7C2L - chains A and C of the 9 polymer chains in the assembly; structure by electron microscopy, 3.10 A resolution.

# Chain A (and C)
Molecule: Spike glycoprotein
Organism: Severe acute respiratory syndrome coronavirus 2
Notes: chain C of this document is another copy of the same molecule, construct and numbering; everything in this record applies to it too
Reference sequence: P0DTC2 (SPIKE_SARS2); residue numbers follow UniProt; this construct covers 1-1273
Sequence (1283 residues; numbered 1 to 1283; the number before each row is that of its first residue):
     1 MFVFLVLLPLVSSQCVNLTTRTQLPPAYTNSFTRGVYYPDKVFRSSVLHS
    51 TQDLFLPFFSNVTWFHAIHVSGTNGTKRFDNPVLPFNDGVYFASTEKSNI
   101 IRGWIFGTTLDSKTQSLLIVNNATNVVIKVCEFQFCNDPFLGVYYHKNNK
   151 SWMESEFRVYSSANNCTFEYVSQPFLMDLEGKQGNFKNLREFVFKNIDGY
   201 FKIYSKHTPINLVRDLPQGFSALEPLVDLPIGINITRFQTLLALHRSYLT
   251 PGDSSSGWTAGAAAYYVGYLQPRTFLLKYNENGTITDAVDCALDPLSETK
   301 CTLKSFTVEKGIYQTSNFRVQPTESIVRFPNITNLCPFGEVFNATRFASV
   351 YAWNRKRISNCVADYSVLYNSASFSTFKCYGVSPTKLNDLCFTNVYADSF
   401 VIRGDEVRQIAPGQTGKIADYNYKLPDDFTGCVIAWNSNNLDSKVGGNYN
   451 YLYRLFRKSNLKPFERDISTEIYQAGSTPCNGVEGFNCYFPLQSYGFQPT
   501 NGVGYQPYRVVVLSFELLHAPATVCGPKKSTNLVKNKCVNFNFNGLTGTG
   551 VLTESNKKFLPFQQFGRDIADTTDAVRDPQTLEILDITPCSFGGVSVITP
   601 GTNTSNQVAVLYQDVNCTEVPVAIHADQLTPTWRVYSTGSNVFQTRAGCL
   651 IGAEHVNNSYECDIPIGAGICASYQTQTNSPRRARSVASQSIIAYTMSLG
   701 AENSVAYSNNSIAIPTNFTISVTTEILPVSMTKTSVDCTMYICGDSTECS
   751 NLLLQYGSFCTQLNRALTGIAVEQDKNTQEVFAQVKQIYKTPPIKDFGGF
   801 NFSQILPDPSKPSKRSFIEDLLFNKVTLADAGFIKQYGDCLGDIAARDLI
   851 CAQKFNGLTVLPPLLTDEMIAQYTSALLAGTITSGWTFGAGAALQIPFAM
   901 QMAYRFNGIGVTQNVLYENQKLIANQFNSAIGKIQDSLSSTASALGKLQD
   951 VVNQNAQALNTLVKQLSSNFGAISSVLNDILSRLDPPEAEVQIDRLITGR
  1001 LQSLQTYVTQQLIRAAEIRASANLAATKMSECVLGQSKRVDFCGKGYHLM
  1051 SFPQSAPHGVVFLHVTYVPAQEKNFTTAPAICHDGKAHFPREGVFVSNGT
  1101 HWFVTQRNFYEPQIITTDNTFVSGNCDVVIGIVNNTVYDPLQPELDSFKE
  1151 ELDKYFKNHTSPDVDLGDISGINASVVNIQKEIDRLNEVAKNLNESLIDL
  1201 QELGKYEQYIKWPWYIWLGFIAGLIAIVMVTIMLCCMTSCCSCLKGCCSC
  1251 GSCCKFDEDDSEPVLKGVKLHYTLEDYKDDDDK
Unresolved in the structure: 1-13, 252-255, 444-448, 455-490, 621-639, 676-689, 829-852, 1147-1283 (chain C: 1-13, 252-255, 442-448, 472-486, 621-640, 676-689, 829-852, 1147-1283)
Cystine bridges: C15-C136, C131-C166, C291-C301, C336-C361, C379-C432, C391-C525, C538-C590, C617-C649, C662-C671, C738-C760, C743-C749, C1032-C1043, C1082-C1126
Covalently attached groups: N-acetylglucosamine (NAG) linked to N17, N61, N122, N149, N165, N234, N282, N331, N343, N603, N616, N657, N709, N717, N801, N1074, N1098, N1134
Sequence notes: engineered mutation P986 (Lys in P0DTC2), P987 (Val in P0DTC2); expression tag (1274-1283)
UniProt features mapped onto this chain:
  - region: N280 to C301 (Putative superantigen), R403 to D405 (Integrin-binding motif), N448 to F456 (Immunodominant HLA epitope recognized by the CD8+), P681 to A684 (Putative superantigen), S816 to Y837 (Fusion peptide 1), K835 to F855 (Fusion peptide 2), D1163 to E1202 (Heptad repeat 2)
  - motif: M1237 to C1241 (Binding to host endocytosis trafficking protein SNX27), D1257 to E1262 (Diacidic ER export motif (host COPII)), S1261 to G1267 (Binding to host plasma membrane localising/FERM domain proteins), K1269 to T1273 (KxHxx, ER retrieval signal (COPI))
  - site (Cleavage): R685, S686, R815, S816
  - lipidation (S-palmitoyl cysteine): C1235, C1236, C1240, C1241, C1243, C1247, C1248, C1250, C1253, C1254
  - glycosylation: N17 (N-linked (GlcNAc...) (complex) asparagine), N61 (N-linked (GlcNAc...) (hybrid) asparagine), N74 (N-linked (GlcNAc...) (complex) asparagine), N122 (N-linked (GlcNAc...) (hybrid) asparagine), N149 (N-linked (GlcNAc...) (complex) asparagine), N165 (N-linked (GlcNAc...) (complex) asparagine), N234 (N-linked (GlcNAc...) (high mannose) asparagine), N282 (N-linked (GlcNAc...) (complex) asparagine), T323 (O-linked (GalNAc) threonine), S325 (O-linked (HexNAc...) serine), N331 (N-linked (GlcNAc...) (complex) asparagine), N343 (N-linked (GlcNAc...) (complex) asparagine), N603 (N-linked (GlcNAc...) (hybrid) asparagine), N616 (N-linked (GlcNAc...) (complex) asparagine), N657 (N-linked (GlcNAc...) (complex) asparagine), T676 (O-linked (GlcNAc...) threonine), T678 (O-linked (GlcNAc...) threonine), N709 (N-linked (GlcNAc...) (high mannose) asparagine), N717 (N-linked (GlcNAc...) (hybrid) asparagine), N801 (N-linked (GlcNAc...) (hybrid) asparagine) and 6 more in UniProt
  - natural variant: L5 (L5F: In strain: Iota/B.1.526), S13 (S13I: In strain: Epsilon/B.1.427/B.1.429), L18 (L18F: In strain: Beta/B.1.351, Gamma/P.1 and 1 more), T19 (T19I: In strain: Omicron/BQ.1.1, Omicron/XBB.1.5 and 1 more; T19R: In strain: Delta/B.1.617.2, Omicron/BA.2 and 4 more), T20 (T20N: In strain: Gamma/P.1), L24 to A27 (sequence variant, change not given here; In strain: Omicron/BA.2, Omicron/BA.2.12.1 and 6 more), P26 (P26S: In strain: Gamma/P.1), Q52 (Q52H: In strain: Omicron/EG.5.1), A67 (A67V: In strain: Eta/B.1.525, Omicron/BA.1), H69 to V70 (deletion: In strain: Alpha/B.1.1.7, Eta/B.1.525 and 5 more), G75 (G75V: In strain: Lambda/C.37), T76 (T76I: In strain: Lambda/C.37), 83 further natural variant entries in UniProt
  - mutagenesis: H69 to V70 (Increased incorporation of cleaved spike into virions), N121 (N121Q: Partial loss of biliverdin affinity), R190 (R190K: Partial loss of biliverdin affinity), N234 (N234Q: Increased resistance to neutralizing antibodies), N331 (N331Q: Reduced viral infectivity), N343 (N343Q: Reduced viral infectivity), L452 (L452R: Increased resistance to neutralizing antibodies. Decreases HLA binding to NF9 epitope. Increased binding affinity to human ACE2), Y453 (Y453F: Decreased HLA binding to NF9 epitope. Increased binding affinity to human ACE2), A475 (A475V: Increased resistance to neutralizing antibodies), V483 (V483A: Increased resistance to neutralizing antibodies), E484 (E484D: Increased replication in human TMEM106B overexpressing cells), F490 (F490L: Increased resistance to neutralizing antibodies and human covalescent sera neutralization), 16 further mutagenesis entries in UniProt
Reported in the primary citation:
  - post-translational modification sites: N17, N61, N149
  - contacts within the chain: R246-W258
  - conformationally variable residues (order/disorder transition): Q14 to P26, A67 to F79, L141 to E156, M177 to F186, R246 to A260

# Interface between chain A and chain C
Contacting residue pairs (131; chain A residue first):
  Y38(A) - L560(C)
  Y38(A) - F562(C)  hydrophobic
  K41(A) - F562(C)
  K41(A) - Q563(C)
  K41(A) - Q564(C)  hydrogen bond (backbone-backbone)
  V42(A) - Q563(C)
  V42(A) - F565(C)
  F43(A) - K557(C)
  F43(A) - K558(C)
  F43(A) - F559(C)  hydrophobic
  F43(A) - Q563(C)
  F43(A) - F565(C)  hydrogen bond (backbone-backbone)
  F43(A) - G566(C)
  F43(A) - R567(C)
  R44(A) - R567(C)
  Y200(A) - N394(C)  hydrogen bond
  Y200(A) - E516(C)
  E224(A) - F562(C)
  P225(A) - F562(C)
  P230(A) - R357(C)  hydrogen bond (backbone-side chain)
  I231(A) - R357(C)
  N282(A) - K558(C)
  T284(A) - L560(C)
  D737(A) - N317(C)
  M740(A) - R319(C)  hydrogen bond
  M740(A) - F592(C)  hydrophobic
  D745(A) - R319(C)  salt bridge
  Q755(A) - S968(C)
  Q755(A) - N969(C)
  Q755(A) - F970(C)  hydrogen bond (backbone-backbone)
  Q755(A) - G971(C)
  Y756(A) - Q965(C)
  Y756(A) - F970(C)
  G757(A) - Q965(C)
  G757(A) - S968(C)
  S758(A) - T961(C)
  S758(A) - Q965(C)  hydrogen bond (backbone-side chain)
  F759(A) - Q965(C)
  F759(A) - S1003(C)
  Q762(A) - T961(C)
  Q762(A) - T1006(C)
  R765(A) - Q957(C)
  K786(A) - K1045(C)
  Q787(A) - A701(C)
  Q787(A) - N703(C)  hydrogen bond
  I788(A) - L699(C)  hydrophobic
  I788(A) - A701(C)  hydrogen bond (backbone-backbone)
  I788(A) - E702(C)
  I788(A) - N703(C)  hydrogen bond (backbone-backbone)
  Y789(A) - N703(C)
  Y789(A) - V705(C)  hydrophobic
  K790(A) - E702(C)  salt bridge
  K790(A) - N703(C)  hydrogen bond (backbone-backbone)
  K790(A) - S704(C)  hydrogen bond
  P792(A) - Y707(C)  hydrophobic
  D796(A) - Y707(C)
  F797(A) - Y707(C)
  K854(A) - F592(C)
  K854(A) - D614(C)
  P862(A) - R646(C)
  P862(A) - A647(C)  hydrophobic
  P863(A) - A668(C)  hydrogen bond (backbone-backbone)
  L864(A) - P665(C)  hydrophobic
  L864(A) - A668(C)
  L864(A) - G669(C)  hydrogen bond (backbone-backbone)
  L864(A) - M697(C)
  L865(A) - M697(C)  hydrophobic
  T866(A) - A668(C)
  M869(A) - G669(C)
  M869(A) - T696(C)
  M869(A) - M697(C)  hydrophobic
  Q872(A) - L699(C)
  Y873(A) - L699(C)
  T883(A) - V705(C)
  T883(A) - Y707(C)
  W886(A) - Y1047(C)
  W886(A) - R1107(C)
  G889(A) - K1045(C)  hydrogen bond (backbone-side chain)
  L894(A) - A713(C)
  L894(A) - P715(C)  hydrophobic
  L894(A) - E1072(C)
  Q895(A) - V705(C)
  Q895(A) - A706(C)
  Q895(A) - S711(C)
  Q895(A) - I712(C)
  Q895(A) - A713(C)  hydrogen bond (backbone-backbone)
  Q895(A) - N1074(C)  hydrogen bond
  I896(A) - Y707(C)
  I896(A) - S711(C)
  I896(A) - R1107(C)
  P897(A) - Y707(C)
  P897(A) - S708(C)
  P897(A) - N709(C)
  P897(A) - S711(C)
  F898(A) - Y707(C)  hydrogen bond (backbone-side chain)
  M900(A) - T1077(C)
  M900(A) - V1094(C)  hydrophobic
  Y904(A) - R1107(C)
  Q913(A) - P1090(C)  hydrogen bond (side chain-backbone)
  N914(A) - F1089(C)
  N914(A) - F1121(C)
  N914(A) - S1123(C)
  Y917(A) - P1079(C)  hydrophobic
  Y917(A) - F1089(C)  hydrophobic
  E918(A) - S1123(C)  hydrogen bond
  Q920(A) - I1130(C)
  V963(A) - A570(C)
  S975(A) - D571(C)
  V976(A) - D571(C)
  N978(A) - T547(C)
  L981(A) - K386(C)
  S982(A) - K386(C)
  S982(A) - L390(C)
  R983(A) - G381(C)  hydrogen bond (side chain-backbone)
  R983(A) - V382(C)
  R983(A) - S383(C)  hydrogen bond (backbone-backbone)
  R983(A) - K386(C)
  R983(A) - L517(C)
  L984(A) - K386(C)  hydrogen bond (backbone-side chain)
  D985(A) - S383(C)
  D994(A) - R995(C)  salt bridge
  Q1005(A) - Q1002(C)  hydrogen bond
  Q1005(A) - T1006(C)
  T1009(A) - T1009(C)
  L1012(A) - I1013(C)  hydrophobic
  S1030(A) - V1040(C)
  S1030(A) - D1041(C)
  E1031(A) - R1039(C)  salt bridge
  E1031(A) - V1040(C)
  G1035(A) - V1040(C)
  R1039(A) - R1039(C)
Interface residues without a listed pair, chain A (90 interface residues in all): D40, V47, G199, G232, G283, N370, A766, Q784, F855, G857, A890, A892, A893, L966, I973, D979, I1013, T1027, L1034
Interface residues without a listed pair, chain C (96 interface residues in all): P384, T385, Y396, N487, L518, P521, D568, I666, G667, I670, C671, G700, N710, Q1010, G1046, V1068, P1069, A1078, V1128, V1129

# Overview
The interface between chain A and chain C involves 90 residues on one side and 96 on the other, with 24
hydrogen bonds and 4 salt bridges. Among the polar pairs are D745(A)-R319(C), K790(A)-E702(C) and
D994(A)-R995(C). The paper reports modification sites N17(A), N61(A) and N149(A); conformational variability
at Q14(A), A67(A) and L141(A) among others.
Chain A and chain C are both Spike glycoprotein (Severe acute respiratory syndrome coronavirus 2); the
structure, S protein of SARS-CoV-2 in complex bound with 4A8, was determined by electron microscopy.
